Entry 8JVE (X-ray diffraction, 1.76 A resolution); this record covers chain A.

[Chain A]
Molecule: Ubiquitin-conjugating enzyme E2 T
Source organism: Homo sapiens
Notes: EC 2.3.2.23
Reference sequence: Q9NPD8 (UBE2T_HUMAN); numbering as in UniProt (aligned over 1-154)
Sequence (156 residues; row label = number of the first residue in the row; numbers below 1 keep their minus sign (Gly-1 is residue -1)):
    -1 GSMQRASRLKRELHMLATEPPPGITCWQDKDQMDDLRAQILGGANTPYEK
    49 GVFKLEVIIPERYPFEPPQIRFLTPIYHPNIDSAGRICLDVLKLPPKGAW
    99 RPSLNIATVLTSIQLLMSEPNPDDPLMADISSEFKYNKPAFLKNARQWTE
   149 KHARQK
Not modelled in the structure: -1, 153-154
Differences from the reference sequence: expression tag (-1 to 0)
Residues lining bound ligands: 1-(3-methoxyphenyl)-1,2,3,4-tetrazole (V6C): Ile85, Cys86, Leu87, Asp88, Lys91, Lys95, Gly96, Asp122

[Overview]
Chain A binds 1-(3-methoxyphenyl)-1,2,3,4-tetrazole.
Chain A is Ubiquitin-conjugating enzyme E2 T (Homo sapiens); the structure, Identification and
characterization of inhibitors covalently modifying catalytic cysteine of UBE2T and blocking ubiquitin
transfer, was determined by X-ray diffraction together with 8JVL from the same study.
